7R5S - chains W and i of the 17 polymer chains in the assembly; structure by electron microscopy, 2.83 A resolution.

Chain W:
Molecule: Centromere protein W
From: Homo sapiens
UniProt: Q5EE01 (CENPW_HUMAN); residue numbers follow UniProt; this construct covers 1-88
Amino-acid sequence (88 residues; each row starts with the number of its first residue):
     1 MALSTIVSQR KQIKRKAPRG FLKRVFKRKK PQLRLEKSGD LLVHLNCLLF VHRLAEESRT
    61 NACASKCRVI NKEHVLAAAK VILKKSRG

Chain i:
Molecule: 53-nt DNA strand
Sequence (53 nucleotides; each row starts with the number of its first residue; numbers below 1 keep their minus sign (DA-18 is residue -18)):
   -18 ATTCCCGTTT CCAACGAAGG CCTCAAAGCG GTCCAAATAT CCACTTGCAG ATT
Disordered / not traced: -18 to -15, 27-34

Interface between chain W and chain i:
Residue-residue contacts - 4 pairs, chain W then chain i:
  Met1(W) with DG9(i), phosphate contact; DC10(i), sugar contact; DG11(i), sugar contact
  Leu3(W) with DC10(i), phosphate contact
Other interface residues (no listed pair), chain W (4 interface residues in all): Ala2, Lys11
Other interface residues (no listed pair), chain i (4 interface residues in all): DG12

Summary:
The chain W/chain i interface involves 4 residues from each chain.
Here chain W is Centromere protein W (Homo sapiens) and chain i is a 53-nt DNA strand. Entry 7R5S (Structure
of the human CCAN bound to alpha satellite DNA) was determined by electron microscopy together with 7PB4,
7PB8, 7PII, 7PKN, 7R5R, 7R5V, 7YWX and 7YYH from the same study.
